5X7M - chains A and B; structure by X-ray diffraction, 2.40 A resolution.

== Chain A (and B) ==
Name: Diaminopimelate decarboxylase
Organism: Corynebacterium glutamicum (strain ATCC 13032 / DSM 20300 / JCM 1318 / LMG 3730 / NCIMB 10025)
Notes: EC 4.1.1.20; chain B of this document is another copy of the same molecule, construct and numbering; everything in this record applies to it too
UniProt: P09890 (DCDA_CORGL); residue numbers follow UniProt; this construct covers 1-445
Sequence (453 residues; each row starts with the number of its first residue):
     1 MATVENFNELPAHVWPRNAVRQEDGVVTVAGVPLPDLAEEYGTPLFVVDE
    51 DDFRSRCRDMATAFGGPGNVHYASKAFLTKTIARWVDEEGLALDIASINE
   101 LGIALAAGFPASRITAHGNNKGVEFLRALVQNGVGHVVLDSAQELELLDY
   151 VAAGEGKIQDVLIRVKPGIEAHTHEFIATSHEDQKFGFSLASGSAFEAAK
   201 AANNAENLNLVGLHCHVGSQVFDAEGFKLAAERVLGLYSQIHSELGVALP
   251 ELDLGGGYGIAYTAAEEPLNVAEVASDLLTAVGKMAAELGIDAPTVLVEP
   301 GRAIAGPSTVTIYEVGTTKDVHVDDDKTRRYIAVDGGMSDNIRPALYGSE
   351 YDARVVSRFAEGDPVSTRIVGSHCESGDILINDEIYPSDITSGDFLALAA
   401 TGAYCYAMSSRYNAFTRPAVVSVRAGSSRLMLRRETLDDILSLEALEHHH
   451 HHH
Not modelled in the structure: 1-2, 446-453
Sequence notes: expression tag (446-453)
Covalent attachments: pyridoxal phosphate (PLP) linked to Lys75
Ligand contacts: pyridoxal phosphate (PLP): Ala73, Asp94, His117, Arg164, His214, His216, Gly256, Gly257, Tyr258, Glu299, Pro300, Gly301, Arg302, Tyr404

== How chain A and chain B interact ==
Residue-residue contacts - 160 pairs, chain A then chain B:
  Lys75(A) - Cys374(B)
  Lys75(A) - Tyr412(B)
  Lys75(A) - Asn413(B)
  Thr79(A) - Glu444(B)
  Lys80(A) - Leu441(B)
  Lys80(A) - Glu444(B)  hydrogen bond (backbone-side chain)
  Thr81(A) - Glu444(B)  hydrogen bond (backbone-side chain)
  Ala96(A) - Cys374(B)  hydrophobic
  Ala96(A) - Asn413(B)
  Ser97(A) - Asn413(B)  hydrogen bond (side chain-backbone)
  Ser97(A) - Phe415(B)
  Asn99(A) - Ala414(B)
  Asn99(A) - Thr416(B)
  Asn99(A) - Leu437(B)
  Glu100(A) - Asn413(B)
  Glu100(A) - Ala414(B)
  Gly102(A) - Leu437(B)
  Ile103(A) - Ala414(B)  hydrophobic
  Ile103(A) - Leu441(B)  hydrophobic
  Asn119(A) - Thr317(B)
  Asn119(A) - Ala333(B)
  Asn119(A) - Gly371(B)  hydrogen bond (side chain-backbone)
  Asn119(A) - Ser372(B)
  Asn119(A) - His373(B)
  Asn120(A) - Gly316(B)
  Asn120(A) - Thr317(B)  hydrogen bond
  Asn120(A) - Ala333(B)
  Asn120(A) - Val334(B)
  Asn120(A) - Ser372(B)  hydrogen bond
  Asp140(A) - Lys319(B)  salt bridge
  Ser141(A) - Thr317(B)
  Gln143(A) - Thr317(B)
  Gln143(A) - Thr318(B)  hydrogen bond
  Lys166(A) - Val321(B)
  His181(A) - His322(B)
  His181(A) - Val323(B)
  His181(A) - Asp324(B)  hydrogen bond (side chain-backbone)
  His181(A) - Asp325(B)  salt bridge
  Glu182(A) - Val321(B)
  Glu182(A) - His322(B)
  Asp183(A) - Val323(B)
  Asp183(A) - Arg329(B)  salt bridge
  Asp183(A) - Tyr331(B)  hydrogen bond
  Asp183(A) - Arg368(B)  salt bridge
  Gln184(A) - Val321(B)
  Gln184(A) - Tyr331(B)
  Gln184(A) - Ser376(B)
  Lys185(A) - Lys319(B)  hydrogen bond (backbone-side chain)
  Lys185(A) - Tyr331(B)
  Lys185(A) - Val370(B)
  Lys185(A) - Gly371(B)  hydrogen bond (side chain-backbone)
  Lys185(A) - His373(B)  hydrogen bond (side chain-backbone)
  Lys185(A) - Glu375(B)
  Lys185(A) - Asp378(B)  salt bridge
  Phe186(A) - Lys319(B)
  Phe186(A) - His373(B)
  Phe186(A) - Cys374(B)  hydrophobic
  Phe186(A) - Glu375(B)
  Phe186(A) - Ser376(B)
  Gly187(A) - Lys319(B)  hydrogen bond (backbone-side chain)
  Ser189(A) - His322(B)
  Ser192(A) - His322(B)
  Gly316(A) - Asn120(B)
  Gly316(A) - Gln143(B)
  Thr317(A) - Asn119(B)  hydrogen bond (side chain-backbone)
  Thr317(A) - Asn120(B)  hydrogen bond
  Thr317(A) - Ser141(B)
  Thr317(A) - Gln143(B)
  Thr318(A) - Gln143(B)  hydrogen bond
  Lys319(A) - Asp140(B)  salt bridge
  Lys319(A) - Lys185(B)  hydrogen bond (side chain-backbone)
  Lys319(A) - Phe186(B)
  Lys319(A) - Gly187(B)  hydrogen bond (side chain-backbone)
  Val321(A) - Lys166(B)
  Val321(A) - Gln184(B)
  His322(A) - His181(B)
  His322(A) - Glu182(B)
  His322(A) - Ser192(B)
  Val323(A) - His181(B)
  Val323(A) - Asp183(B)
  Asp324(A) - His181(B)
  Asp325(A) - His181(B)  salt bridge
  Arg329(A) - Asp183(B)  salt bridge
  Tyr331(A) - Asp183(B)  hydrogen bond
  Tyr331(A) - Gln184(B)  hydrogen bond (side chain-backbone)
  Tyr331(A) - Lys185(B)
  Ala333(A) - Asn119(B)
  Ala333(A) - Asn120(B)
  Val334(A) - Asn120(B)
  Met338(A) - Leu346(B)  hydrophobic
  Met338(A) - Met408(B)  hydrophobic
  Ala345(A) - Leu346(B)
  Leu346(A) - Ala345(B)
  Leu346(A) - Leu346(B)
  Tyr347(A) - Glu375(B)  hydrogen bond
  Arg368(A) - Asp183(B)  salt bridge
  Val370(A) - Lys185(B)
  Gly371(A) - Asn119(B)
  Gly371(A) - Lys185(B)  hydrogen bond (backbone-side chain)
  Ser372(A) - Asn119(B)  hydrogen bond (backbone-side chain)
  Ser372(A) - Asn120(B)  hydrogen bond
  His373(A) - Asn119(B)  hydrogen bond (backbone-side chain)
  His373(A) - Lys185(B)  hydrogen bond (backbone-side chain)
  His373(A) - Phe186(B)
  Cys374(A) - Lys75(B)
  Cys374(A) - Ala96(B)  hydrophobic
  Cys374(A) - Phe186(B)  hydrophobic
  Glu375(A) - Lys185(B)
  Glu375(A) - Phe186(B)
  Glu375(A) - Tyr347(B)  hydrogen bond
  Ser376(A) - Phe186(B)
  Asp378(A) - Lys185(B)  salt bridge
  Tyr404(A) - Tyr412(B)
  Tyr406(A) - Leu443(B)
  Ala407(A) - Arg411(B)
  Ala407(A) - Tyr412(B)  hydrogen bond (backbone-backbone)
  Met408(A) - Met338(B)  hydrophobic
  Met408(A) - Ser410(B)
  Met408(A) - Tyr412(B)  hydrophobic
  Ser409(A) - Ser410(B)
  Ser409(A) - Arg411(B)
  Ser410(A) - Met408(B)
  Ser410(A) - Ser409(B)
  Arg411(A) - Ala407(B)
  Arg411(A) - Arg411(B)
  Arg411(A) - Arg417(B)
  Arg411(A) - Glu435(B)  salt bridge
  Tyr412(A) - Lys75(B)
  Tyr412(A) - Tyr404(B)
  Tyr412(A) - Ala407(B)  hydrogen bond (backbone-backbone)
  Tyr412(A) - Met408(B)  hydrophobic
  Asn413(A) - Lys75(B)
  Asn413(A) - Ser97(B)  hydrogen bond (backbone-side chain)
  Asn413(A) - Glu100(B)
  Ala414(A) - Asn99(B)
  Phe415(A) - Ser97(B)
  Thr416(A) - Asn99(B)
  Arg417(A) - Arg411(B)
  Arg417(A) - Arg417(B)
  Met431(A) - Leu443(B)
  Met431(A) - Glu444(B)
  Leu432(A) - Leu443(B)
  Leu432(A) - Glu444(B)
  Arg433(A) - Ser442(B)
  Arg433(A) - Leu443(B)  hydrogen bond (backbone-backbone)
  Glu435(A) - Arg411(B)  salt bridge
  Leu437(A) - Asn99(B)
  Leu437(A) - Gly102(B)
  Leu441(A) - Lys80(B)
  Ser442(A) - Arg433(B)
  Leu443(A) - Tyr406(B)
  Leu443(A) - Met431(B)
  Leu443(A) - Leu432(B)
  Leu443(A) - Arg433(B)  hydrogen bond (backbone-backbone)
  Leu443(A) - Glu435(B)
  Glu444(A) - Thr79(B)
  Glu444(A) - Lys80(B)  hydrogen bond (side chain-backbone)
  Glu444(A) - Thr81(B)
  Glu444(A) - Met431(B)
  Glu444(A) - Leu432(B)
Interface residues without a listed pair, chain A (77 interface residues in all): Ala106, Asp335, Ile342, Ile440
Interface residues without a listed pair, chain B (77 interface residues in all): Ile103, Ala106, Ser189, Asp335, Ile342, Ile440

== In short ==
The chain A/chain B interface involves 77 residues from each chain; the contacts include 33 hydrogen bonds and
12 salt bridges. Among the polar pairs are Asp140(A)-Lys319(B), His181(A)-Asp325(B) and Asp183(A)-Arg329(B).
Covalently linked pyridoxal phosphate: at Lys75(A).
Chain A and chain B are both Diaminopimelate decarboxylase (Corynebacterium glutamicum (strain ATCC 13032 /
DSM 20300 / JCM 1318 / LMG 3730 / NCIMB 10025)); the structure, Crystal structure of meso-diaminopimelate
decarboxylase (DAPDC) from Corynebacterium glutamicum, was determined by X-ray diffraction (same publication
as 5X7N).
